4ZZM - chain A; structure by X-ray diffraction, 1.89 A resolution.

[Chain A]
Molecule: Mitogen-activated protein kinase 1
Source organism: Homo sapiens
Notes: EC 2.7.11.24; fragment: kinase domain, residues 11-360
UniProtKB: P28482 (MK01_HUMAN); numbering as in UniProt (aligned over 11-360)
Chain sequence (350 residues; row label = number of the first residue in the row):
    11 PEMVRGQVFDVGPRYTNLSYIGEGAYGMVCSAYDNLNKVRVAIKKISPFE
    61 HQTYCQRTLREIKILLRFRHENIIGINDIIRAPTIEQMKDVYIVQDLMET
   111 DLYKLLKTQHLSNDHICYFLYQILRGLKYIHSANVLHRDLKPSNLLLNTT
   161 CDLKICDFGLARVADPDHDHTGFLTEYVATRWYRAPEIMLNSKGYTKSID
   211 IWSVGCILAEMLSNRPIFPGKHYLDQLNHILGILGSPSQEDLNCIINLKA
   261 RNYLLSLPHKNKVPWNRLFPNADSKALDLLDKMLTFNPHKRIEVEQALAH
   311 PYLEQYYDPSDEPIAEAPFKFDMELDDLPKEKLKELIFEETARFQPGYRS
Unresolved in the structure: 356-360
Construct notes: conflict Leu46 (Val in P28482)
Modified residues: Cys161 (s,s-(2-hydroxyethyl)thiocysteine; CME)
Glycans and other covalent adducts: compound CQ6 linked to Cys166
Ligand contacts: CQ6 (7-ethylsulfonyl-N-(oxan-4-yl)-6,8-dihydro-5H-pyrido[3,4-d]pyrimidin-2-amine): Ile31, Val39, Ala52, Lys54, Gln105, Asp106, Leu107, Met108, Glu109, Thr110, Asp111, Asn154, Leu156, Asp167

[In short]
Compound CQ6 is covalently linked to Cys166.
Chain A is Mitogen-activated protein kinase 1 (Homo sapiens); the structure, Human ERK2 in complex with an
irreversible inhibitor, was determined by X-ray diffraction together with 4ZZN and 4ZZO from the same study.
